4BUJ - chains A and B of the 4 polymer chains in the assembly; structure by X-ray diffraction, 3.70 A resolution.

# Chain A
Protein: Antiviral helicase SKI2
From: Saccharomyces cerevisiae
Notes: EC 3.6.4.13
UniProt: P35207 (SKI2_YEAST); residue numbers follow UniProt; this construct covers 1-208, 301-834, 1086-1287
Chain sequence (1044 residues; each row starts with the number of its first residue; note: 247 numbers in that range are skipped by the numbering (no residue carries them; nothing is unmodelled there); numbers below 1 keep their minus sign (Gly-3 is residue -3); X marks 92 residues of unknown identity (built as UNK)):
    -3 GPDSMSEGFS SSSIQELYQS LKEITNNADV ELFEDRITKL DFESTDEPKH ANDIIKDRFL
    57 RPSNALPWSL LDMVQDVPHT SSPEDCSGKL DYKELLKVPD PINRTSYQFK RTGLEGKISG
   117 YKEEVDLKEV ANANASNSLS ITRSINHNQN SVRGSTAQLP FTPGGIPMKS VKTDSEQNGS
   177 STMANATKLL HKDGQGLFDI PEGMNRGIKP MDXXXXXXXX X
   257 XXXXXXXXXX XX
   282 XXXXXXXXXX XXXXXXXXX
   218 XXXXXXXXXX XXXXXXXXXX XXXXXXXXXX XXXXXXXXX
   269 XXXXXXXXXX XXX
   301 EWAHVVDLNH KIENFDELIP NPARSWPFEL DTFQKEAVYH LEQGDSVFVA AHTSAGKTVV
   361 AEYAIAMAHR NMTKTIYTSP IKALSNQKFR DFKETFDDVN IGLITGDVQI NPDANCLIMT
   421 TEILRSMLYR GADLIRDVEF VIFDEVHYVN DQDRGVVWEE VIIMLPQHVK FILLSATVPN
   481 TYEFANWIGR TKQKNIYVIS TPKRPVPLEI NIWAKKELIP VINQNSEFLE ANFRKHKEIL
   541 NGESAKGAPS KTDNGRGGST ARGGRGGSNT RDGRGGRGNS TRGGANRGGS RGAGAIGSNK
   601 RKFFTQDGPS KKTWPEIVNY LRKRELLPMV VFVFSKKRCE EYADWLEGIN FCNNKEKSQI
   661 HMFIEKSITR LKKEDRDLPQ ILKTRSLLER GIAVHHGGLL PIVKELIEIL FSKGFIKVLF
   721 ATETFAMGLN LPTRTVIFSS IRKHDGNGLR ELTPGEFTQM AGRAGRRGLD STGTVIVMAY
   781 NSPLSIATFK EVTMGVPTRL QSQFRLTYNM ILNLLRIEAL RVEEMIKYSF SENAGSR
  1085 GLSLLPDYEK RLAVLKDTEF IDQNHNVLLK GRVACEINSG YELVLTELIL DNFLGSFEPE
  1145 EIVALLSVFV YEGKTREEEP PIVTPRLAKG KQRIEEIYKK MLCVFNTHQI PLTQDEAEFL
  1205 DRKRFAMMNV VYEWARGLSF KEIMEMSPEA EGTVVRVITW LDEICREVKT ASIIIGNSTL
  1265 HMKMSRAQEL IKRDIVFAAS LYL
Disordered / not traced: -3 to 7, 25, 40-44, 79-83, 168-176, 208-217, 257-268, 282-300, 542-606, 834-837
Construct notes: expression tag (-3 to 0); linker (835-837, 1085)
From the paper describing this entry:
  - mutagenesis - E445Q: abolished catalytic activity
  - catalytic residues: Glu445

# Chain B
Protein: Superkiller protein 3
From: Saccharomyces cerevisiae
UniProt: P17883 (SKI3_YEAST); residues 1-1432 here = UniProt positions 1-1432
Chain sequence (1436 residues; numbered -3 to 1432; the number before each row is that of its first residue; numbers below 1 keep their minus sign (Gly-3 is residue -3)):
    -3 GPDSMSDIKQ LLKEAKQELT NRDYEETIEI SEKVLKLDPD NYFAHIFLGK ALSSLPASNN
    57 VSSNRNLERA TNHYVSAAKL VPDNLLAWKG LFLLFRTTEV VPDILSYDEY FDLCGQYADA
   117 LLKQEQSQVE LINDIKLLKK THPDCQKAFY QHLKPGSLMA ETIGRHLSTP QDALLNLIKI
   177 LSNIETTEIG KTLSQNRLKL KASDPDYQIK LNSFSWEIIK NSEIDQLYNQ LVNILADDQK
   237 RSEIENQWLE YRIKVLKSMP LDVKKDFFTK VKEMVEDMVL VNHQSLLAWQ KYFEWTDYED
   297 LDNMDAPLII KYFKKFPKDP LAMILYSWLS SKLSKYDIKS LESANKPPEG HKKTEKETDI
   357 KDVDETNEDE VKDRVEDEVK DRVEDEVKDQ DEEAKEDEEE DLDDIEIGLL EEEVVTVLTE
   417 NIVKCKNNIL AHRILCQYYL LTKEYEAALP YIKNGISLIA YNIKDLGVHL PLTKREFSLD
   477 LATVYTYVDA PKDHNAALKL YDNILSGDFS NIQAKMGKGI IFIERKNWKD AMTLLTQVHE
   537 QSPNNLEVLS ELSWSKAHMG YMDEALAGLD TVIKGIKGMD LRSIDFRALN LWRQAKVYIM
   597 KHASINDAKQ ENVKCAFKLL IQSIKILDTF APGFSTLGDI YCHYYKDHLR AFKCYFKAFD
   657 LDAGDYTAAK YITETYASKP NWQAASSIAS RLIKGEKAKA ELRSNNWPFR VVGIAHLEKQ
   717 EESDSIEWFQ SALRVDPNDV ESWVGLGQAY HACGRIEASI KVFDKAIQLR PSHTFAQYFK
   777 AISLCDVGEY LESLDILEKV CQEAATEESF QIGLVEVLMR CSLDLYSQGF LLKSVSIAKD
   837 TIERIKIIIS ELKCENQQVW IYLSQVLRLF IWIESKVDTL PVESLVSIFE NSQFSGSEEI
   897 DSVDNIKIDT LLDSTTDDNV SIACKFLILA SKYSVSDQKF TDIAGTVRAS YWYNIGISEL
   957 TAFITLKEPQ YRDAAIFAFK KSIQLQSNTS ETWIGLGIAT MDINFRVSQH CFIKATALEP
  1017 KATNTWFNLA MLGLKKKDTE FAQQVLNKLQ SLAPQDSSPW LGMALILEEQ GDIIGSSKLF
  1077 AHSFILSNGR SKAAQFMYAK NVLENHINNG DDERDIETVE KLTTASIALE QFFKKSPDSQ
  1137 FALQCALLTL ERLHHYENAN ELANRLIGIL EKKFEKTQDE RELFNFAIIK GQFARIHLGL
  1197 GNFELSIENA DLSQGIISES SDEKSMKTKI SNHICLGLSY FFLNDFDQTL NQFQELLSIS
  1257 KDSKHLVVLI AKVLYDVGES DTKEIALQEL TEYIATSGAD LLVTLTIAAM SILDDKREDL
  1317 SIILEELKAL PLSKQIIDKH KDAPYLIEEI TKRLYRNDTG KQVWQRSAYF FPNNLKVWER
  1377 LDKNIQRRIA SNGQNKVTAE EMSKLYCESK NLRSIQRGMF LCPWNVTAVK ALNECF
Disordered / not traced: -3 to -2, 122-123, 162-164, 340-398, 601-603
Construct notes: expression tag (-3 to 0)
From the paper describing this entry:
  - mutagenesis - Q1046A/P1050R/H1078A: decreased growth in response to xrn1D

# How chain A and chain B interact
Contacting residue pairs (226):
  Leu13(A) - Val1422(B)  hydrophobic
  Leu13(A) - Val1425(B)  hydrophobic
  Leu13(A) - Lys1426(B)
  Tyr14(A) - Met1415(B)  hydrophobic
  Tyr14(A) - Pro1419(B)  hydrogen bond (side chain-backbone)
  Tyr14(A) - Val1425(B)
  Ser16(A) - Asn1429(B)  hydrogen bond
  Leu17(A) - Val1425(B)  hydrophobic
  Leu17(A) - Asn1429(B)
  Ile20(A) - Phe1432(B)  hydrophobic
  Phe29(A) - Arg1409(B)
  Glu30(A) - Leu1408(B)
  Asp31(A) - Asn1407(B)  hydrogen bond
  Asp31(A) - Leu1408(B)  hydrogen bond (side chain-backbone)
  Asp31(A) - Arg1409(B)  salt bridge
  Arg32(A) - Asn1407(B)
  Arg32(A) - Leu1408(B)  hydrogen bond (backbone-backbone)
  Arg32(A) - Cys1431(B)
  Arg32(A) - Phe1432(B)
  Ile33(A) - Lys1406(B)
  Ile33(A) - Cys1431(B)
  Thr34(A) - Lys1406(B)  hydrogen bond (backbone-backbone)
  Thr34(A) - Ile1411(B)
  Thr34(A) - Ala1427(B)  hydrogen bond (side chain-backbone)
  Thr34(A) - Glu1430(B)
  Thr34(A) - Cys1431(B)
  Lys35(A) - Glu1430(B)
  Lys35(A) - Phe1432(B)
  Leu36(A) - Lys1426(B)
  Leu36(A) - Ala1427(B)
  Leu36(A) - Glu1430(B)
  Phe38(A) - Cys1403(B)
  Ala47(A) - Tyr1341(B)
  Asn48(A) - Arg1349(B)  hydrogen bond
  Ile51(A) - Ala1305(B)  hydrophobic
  Ile51(A) - Leu1342(B)  hydrophobic
  Arg54(A) - Asp1338(B)  salt bridge
  Phe55(A) - Lys1268(B)
  Phe55(A) - Thr1302(B)
  Phe55(A) - Ala1305(B)  hydrophobic
  Phe55(A) - Asp1338(B)
  Phe55(A) - Leu1342(B)  hydrophobic
  Leu56(A) - Lys1268(B)
  Leu56(A) - Tyr1271(B)  hydrophobic
  Leu56(A) - Asp1272(B)
  Leu56(A) - Leu1309(B)  hydrophobic
  Arg57(A) - Lys1268(B)
  Pro58(A) - Phe1237(B)  hydrophobic
  Pro58(A) - Phe1238(B)  hydrophobic
  Pro58(A) - Asp1272(B)
  Asn60(A) - Leu1194(B)
  Asn60(A) - Gly1195(B)
  Asn60(A) - Phe1199(B)
  Ala61(A) - Tyr1152(B)
  Leu62(A) - His1150(B)
  Leu62(A) - Tyr1152(B)
  Leu62(A) - Arg1191(B)
  Leu62(A) - Leu1194(B)  hydrophobic
  Leu62(A) - Ile1230(B)  hydrophobic
  Pro63(A) - Glu1109(B)
  Trp64(A) - Asp1107(B)
  Trp64(A) - Asp1108(B)
  Trp64(A) - Glu1109(B)  hydrogen bond (backbone-side chain)
  Trp64(A) - Thr1114(B)
  Trp64(A) - Leu1118(B)  hydrophobic
  Trp64(A) - Arg1148(B)  hydrogen bond (side chain-backbone)
  Ser65(A) - His1261(B)
  Leu66(A) - His1261(B)
  Leu66(A) - Leu1262(B)
  Leu66(A) - Leu1265(B)  hydrophobic
  Leu67(A) - Glu1147(B)
  Leu67(A) - Arg1148(B)
  Asp68(A) - Ile1103(B)
  Asp68(A) - Asn1104(B)
  Asp68(A) - Gly1106(B)  hydrogen bond (side chain-backbone)
  Asp68(A) - Arg1148(B)  salt bridge
  Met69(A) - Lys1223(B)  hydrogen bond (backbone-side chain)
  Met69(A) - Ser1259(B)
  Met69(A) - Leu1262(B)  hydrophobic
  Val70(A) - Arg1191(B)
  Val70(A) - Lys1223(B)
  Val70(A) - Ser1227(B)
  Val70(A) - Ile1230(B)  hydrophobic
  Gln71(A) - Leu1144(B)
  Gln71(A) - Glu1147(B)  hydrogen bond
  Gln71(A) - Arg1148(B)  hydrogen bond
  Gln71(A) - Arg1191(B)
  Gln71(A) - Lys1223(B)
  Asp72(A) - Leu1144(B)
  Val73(A) - Glu1100(B)
  Val73(A) - Ile1103(B)  hydrophobic
  Pro74(A) - Phe1137(B)
  Pro74(A) - Gln1140(B)
  His75(A) - Phe1137(B)
  Thr76(A) - Phe1137(B)
  Ser78(A) - Phe1092(B)
  Ser78(A) - Ser1135(B)
  Ser78(A) - Phe1137(B)
  Tyr88(A) - Leu1061(B)  hydrophobic
  Glu90(A) - Lys1088(B)  salt bridge
  Leu91(A) - Phe1023(B)  hydrophobic
  Leu92(A) - Ile994(B)  hydrophobic
  Leu92(A) - Met997(B)  hydrophobic
  Leu92(A) - Asn1024(B)
  Lys93(A) - Ile994(B)
  Lys93(A) - Asn1024(B)  hydrogen bond (backbone-side chain)
  Val94(A) - Leu956(B)  hydrophobic
  Val94(A) - Ile994(B)  hydrophobic
  Pro95(A) - Tyr949(B)
  Pro95(A) - Glu987(B)
  Pro95(A) - Ile994(B)
  Asp96(A) - Tyr949(B)  hydrogen bond (backbone-side chain)
  Pro97(A) - Gln861(B)
  Pro97(A) - Arg864(B)
  Pro97(A) - Tyr949(B)  hydrophobic
  Pro97(A) - Asn950(B)
  Ile98(A) - Ile857(B)
  Ile98(A) - Ser946(B)
  Ile98(A) - Tyr949(B)  hydrophobic
  Ile98(A) - Asn950(B)  hydrogen bond (backbone-side chain)
  Ile98(A) - Glu987(B)
  Asn99(A) - Gln854(B)
  Asn99(A) - Ile857(B)
  Arg100(A) - Ser946(B)
  Arg100(A) - Thr985(B)
  Thr101(A) - Gln853(B)
  Thr101(A) - Gln854(B)  hydrogen bond (backbone-side chain)
  Ser102(A) - Gln854(B)
  Tyr103(A) - Glu804(B)  hydrogen bond
  Tyr103(A) - Ile808(B)
  Tyr103(A) - Gln854(B)
  Gln104(A) - Gln716(B)  hydrogen bond
  Gln104(A) - Gln744(B)
  Phe105(A) - Tyr774(B)  hydrophobic
  Phe105(A) - Phe775(B)  hydrophobic
  Lys106(A) - Glu714(B)
  Arg107(A) - Trp678(B)  hydrogen bond (backbone-side chain)
  Arg107(A) - Ile710(B)
  Arg107(A) - Leu713(B)
  Arg107(A) - Glu714(B)  hydrogen bond (backbone-side chain)
  Arg107(A) - Gly741(B)
  Arg107(A) - Gln744(B)  hydrogen bond
  Thr108(A) - Pro676(B)
  Gly109(A) - Ala673(B)  hydrogen bond (backbone-backbone)
  Gly109(A) - Trp678(B)
  Leu110(A) - Glu670(B)
  Leu110(A) - Ala673(B)  hydrophobic
  Leu110(A) - Val707(B)  hydrophobic
  Glu111(A) - Arg706(B)
  Glu111(A) - Asp735(B)
  Glu111(A) - Glu737(B)
  Lys113(A) - Glu737(B)
  Tyr117(A) - Phe771(B)
  Tyr117(A) - Glu803(B)  hydrogen bond
  Tyr117(A) - Ser805(B)  hydrogen bond
  Glu119(A) - Asn852(B)
  Glu119(A) - Gln853(B)  hydrogen bond (side chain-backbone)
  Glu119(A) - Phe936(B)
  Val121(A) - Ile939(B)
  Val121(A) - Thr942(B)
  Val121(A) - Val943(B)  hydrophobic
  Val126(A) - Glu987(B)
  Val126(A) - Glu1015(B)
  Ala127(A) - Glu987(B)
  Ser132(A) - Lys1017(B)
  Ile137(A) - Cys749(B)
  Ile141(A) - Ile752(B)  hydrophobic
  His143(A) - Val783(B)
  Ala153(A) - Gln1051(B)
  Met179(A) - Ser983(B)
  Met179(A) - Leu1014(B)  hydrophobic
  Leu186(A) - Ile1009(B)  hydrophobic
  Leu193(A) - His1006(B)
  Phe194(A) - Gln1005(B)  hydrogen bond (backbone-side chain)
  Phe194(A) - His1006(B)  hydrogen bond (backbone-side chain)
  Phe194(A) - Ile1009(B)  hydrophobic
  Asp195(A) - Gln1005(B)
  Ile196(A) - Ile1009(B)
  Pro197(A) - Ile1009(B)  hydrophobic
  Pro197(A) - Phe1037(B)  hydrophobic
  Glu198(A) - Ala1013(B)
  Glu198(A) - Trp1022(B)
  Met200(A) - Trp1022(B)  hydrophobic
  Met200(A) - Phe1037(B)  hydrophobic
  Arg202(A) - Glu1036(B)
  Gly203(A) - Gln1005(B)
  Gly203(A) - Phe1037(B)
  Ile204(A) - Phe1001(B)  hydrophobic
  Ile204(A) - Gln1005(B)
  Ile204(A) - Asp1034(B)
  Ile204(A) - Phe1037(B)  hydrophobic
  Lys205(A) - Asp1034(B)  hydrogen bond (backbone-side chain)
  Pro206(A) - Lys1032(B)
  Met207(A) - Lys1032(B)  hydrogen bond (backbone-backbone)
  Met207(A) - Lys1033(B)
  Asn321(A) - Arg730(B)
  Asn371(A) - Gln726(B)
  Asn371(A) - Tyr746(B)  hydrogen bond (backbone-side chain)
  Met372(A) - Ala754(B)
  Met372(A) - Lys757(B)
  Met372(A) - Val758(B)  hydrophobic
  Thr373(A) - Arg751(B)
  Arg436(A) - Gly750(B)  hydrogen bond (side chain-backbone)
  Arg436(A) - Arg751(B)
  Asp437(A) - Arg751(B)
  Asp437(A) - Ile752(B)
  Asp437(A) - Glu753(B)
  Asp437(A) - Ala754(B)
  Val438(A) - Arg751(B)
  Glu439(A) - Gln726(B)
  His468(A) - Arg751(B)
  Ile817(A) - Lys1017(B)  hydrogen bond (backbone-side chain)
  Glu818(A) - Lys1017(B)
  Leu1113(A) - Gln1046(B)
  Arg1116(A) - Ser1047(B)
  Arg1116(A) - Leu1048(B)
  Arg1116(A) - Pro1050(B)
  Ile1257(A) - His1078(B)  hydrogen bond (backbone-side chain)
  Ile1258(A) - Gln1046(B)  hydrogen bond (backbone-side chain)
  Ile1258(A) - Pro1050(B)  hydrophobic
  Ile1258(A) - Trp1056(B)
  Ile1259(A) - Gln1046(B)
  Ile1259(A) - Trp1056(B)
  Gly1260(A) - Trp1056(B)
  Gly1260(A) - His1078(B)
  Ser1262(A) - His1078(B)
Interface residues without a listed pair, chain A (124 interface residues in all): Ser8, Ile10, Ile50, Ser59, Ser77, Lys89, Gly112, Ile114, Glu120, Asn133, Leu155, Ala182, Gly192, Arg370, Asn415, Val1111, Ser1256
Interface residues without a listed pair, chain B (184 interface residues in all): Phe613, Tyr637, Arg646, Ser674, Asn677, Gln679, Glu718, Val736, Trp739, Val740, Lys761, Asp782, Gly784, Phe806, Thr937, Asp938, Ala940, Ile953, Thr957, Ile960, Gln982, Asn984, Ile990, Gly991, Asn1000, Val1003, Thr1012, Ala1018, Asn1020, Leu1025, Met1027, Leu1030, Val1041, Ile1081, Leu1082, Ala1089, Met1093, Asn1105, Val1115, Gln1188, Gly1197, Thr1224, Leu1234, Leu1301, Met1306, His1336, Glu1345, Trp1420, Thr1423, Leu1428
The authors on this interface:
  - interface residues, chain A: Ala129(A)
  - interface residues, chain B: Gln1046(B), Pro1050(B), His1078(B)

# In short
124 residues of chain A and 184 residues of chain B are in contact, with 36 hydrogen bonds and 4 salt bridges.
Polar contacts include Asp31(A)-Arg1409(B), Arg54(A)-Asp1338(B) and Asp68(A)-Arg1148(B). From the paper: the
catalytic residue Glu445(A); E445Q of chain A abolishes catalytic activity.
Here chain A is Antiviral helicase SKI2 and chain B is Superkiller protein 3, both from Saccharomyces
cerevisiae. Entry 4BUJ (Crystal structure of the S. cerevisiae Ski2-3-8 complex) was determined by X-ray
diffraction.
